4PJ1 - chains N and 2 of the 28 polymer chains in the assembly; structure by X-ray diffraction, 3.15 A resolution.

[Chain N]
Name: 60 kDa heat shock protein, mitochondrial
From: Homo sapiens
UniProtKB: P10809 (CH60_HUMAN); residues 3-532 here correspond to UniProt positions 27-556 (UniProt number = residue number + 24)
Amino-acid sequence (558 residues; numbered -25 to 532; the number before each row is that of its first residue; numbers below 1 keep their minus sign (Met-25 is residue -25)):
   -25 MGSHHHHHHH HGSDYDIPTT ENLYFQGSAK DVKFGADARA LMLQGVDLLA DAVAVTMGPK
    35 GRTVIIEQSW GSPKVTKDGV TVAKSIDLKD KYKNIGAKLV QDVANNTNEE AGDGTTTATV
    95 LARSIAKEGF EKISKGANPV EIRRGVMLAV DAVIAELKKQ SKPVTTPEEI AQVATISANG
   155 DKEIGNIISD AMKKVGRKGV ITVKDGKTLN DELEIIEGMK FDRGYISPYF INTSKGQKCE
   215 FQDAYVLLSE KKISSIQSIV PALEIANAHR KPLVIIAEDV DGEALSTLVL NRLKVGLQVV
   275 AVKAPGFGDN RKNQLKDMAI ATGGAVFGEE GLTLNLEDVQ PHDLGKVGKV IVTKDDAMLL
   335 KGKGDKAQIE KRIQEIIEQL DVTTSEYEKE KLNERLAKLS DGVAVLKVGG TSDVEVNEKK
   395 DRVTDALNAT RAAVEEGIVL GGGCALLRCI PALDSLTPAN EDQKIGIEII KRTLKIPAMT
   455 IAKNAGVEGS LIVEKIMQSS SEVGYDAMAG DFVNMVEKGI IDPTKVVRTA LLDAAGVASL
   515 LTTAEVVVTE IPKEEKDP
Not modelled in the structure: -25 to 0, 527-532
Sequence notes: expression tag (-25 to 2); engineered mutation Lys323 (Glu347 in P10809)
Curated features (UniProtKB/Swiss-Prot):
  - binding site (ATP): Lys51, Asp87 to Thr91, Gly416, Asp496
  - modified residue: Lys7 (N6-succinyllysine), Ser43 (Phosphoserine), Ser46 (Phosphoserine), Lys51 (N6-acetyllysine), Lys58 (N6-acetyllysine), Lys63 (N6-acetyllysine), Tyr66 (Phosphotyrosine), Lys67 (N6-acetyllysine), Lys101 (N6-acetyllysine), Lys106 (N6-acetyllysine), Lys109 (N6-acetyllysine), Lys132 (N6-acetyllysine), Lys167 (N6-acetyllysine), Lys178 (N6-acetyllysine), Lys181 (N6-acetyllysine), Lys194 (N6-acetyllysine), Lys212 (N6-acetyllysine), Lys225 (N6-acetyllysine), Lys226 (N6-acetyllysine), Lys245 (N6-acetyllysine) and 11 more in UniProt
  - cross-link: Lys527 (Glycyl lysine isopeptide (Lys-Gly) (interchain with G-Cter in SUMO2))
Reported in the primary citation:
  - mutagenesis - E105A/K109Q/E462A: decreased stability
  - mutagenesis - E105A/K109Q/E462A: unchanged catalytic activity

[Chain 2]
Name: 10 kDa heat shock protein, mitochondrial
From: Homo sapiens
UniProtKB: P61604 (CH10_HUMAN); residue numbers follow UniProt; this construct covers 1-102
Amino-acid sequence (114 residues; each row starts with the number of its first residue):
     1 MAGQAFRKFL PLFDRVLVER SAAETVTKGG IMLPEKSQGK VLQATVVAVG SGSKGKGGEI
    61 QPVSVKVGDK VLLPEYGGTK VVLDDKDYFL FRDGDILGKY VDKLAAALEH HHHH
Not modelled in the structure: 1-2, 107-114
Sequence notes: expression tag (103-114)
Curated features (UniProtKB/Swiss-Prot):
  - modified residue: Ala2 (N-acetylalanine), Lys8 (N6-acetyllysine), Lys28 (N6-succinyllysine), Lys40 (N6-acetyllysine), Lys54 (N6-malonyllysine), Lys56 (N6-acetyllysine), Lys66 (N6-acetyllysine), Lys70 (N6-acetyllysine), Thr79 (Phosphothreonine), Lys80 (N6-acetyllysine), Lys86 (N6-acetyllysine), Lys99 (N6-acetyllysine)

[Interface between chain N and chain 2]
Contacting residue pairs (18):
  Gln231(N) with Lys28(2); Pro34(2)
  Pro235(N) with Lys28(2); Met32(2), hydrophobic
  Glu238(N) with Met32(2)
  Ile239(N) with Lys28(2); Gly29(2); Ile31(2), hydrophobic; Met32(2), hydrophobic
  Glu257(N) with Glu35(2); Ser37(2)
  Ser260(N) with Glu35(2)
  Thr261(N) with Glu35(2), hydrogen bond (backbone-side chain)
  Leu264(N) with Leu33(2); Pro34(2); Glu35(2)
  Asn265(N) with Met32(2); Leu33(2), hydrogen bond (side chain-backbone)

[Summary]
The interface between chain N and chain 2 involves 9 residues on one side and 8 on the other; the contacts
include 2 hydrogen bonds. Polar contacts include Thr261(N)-Glu35(2) and Asn265(N)-Leu33(2). From the paper:
E105A/K109Q/E462A of chain N reduce stability; E105A/K109Q/E462A of chain N leave catalytic activity
unchanged.
Here chain N is 60 kDa heat shock protein, mitochondrial and chain 2 is 10 kDa heat shock protein,
mitochondrial, both from Homo sapiens. Entry 4PJ1 (Crystal structure of the human mitochondrial chaperonin
symmetrical 'football' complex) was determined by X-ray diffraction.
